3Q89 - chain A; structure by X-ray diffraction, 2.90 A resolution.

# Chain A
Protein: Nucleoside diphosphate kinase
From: Staphylococcus aureus subsp. aureus
Notes: EC 2.7.4.6
Reference sequence: Q5HFV4 (NDK_STAAC); residue numbers follow UniProt; this construct covers 1-149
Amino-acid sequence (157 residues; row label = number of the first residue in the row):
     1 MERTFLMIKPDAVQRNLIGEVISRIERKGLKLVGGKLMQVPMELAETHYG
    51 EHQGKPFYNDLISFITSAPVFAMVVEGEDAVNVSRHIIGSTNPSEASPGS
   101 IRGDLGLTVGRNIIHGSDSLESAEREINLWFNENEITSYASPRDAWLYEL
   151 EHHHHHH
Not modelled in the structure: 150-157
Sequence notes: expression tag (150-157)
UniProt features mapped onto this chain:
  - active site: His-115 (Pros-phosphohistidine intermediate)
  - binding site (ATP): Lys-9, Phe-57, Arg-85, Thr-91, Arg-102, Asn-112

# Summary
Curated annotation (UniProt) lists active-site residue His-115 and 6 ATP-binding residues.
Chain A is Nucleoside diphosphate kinase (Staphylococcus aureus subsp. aureus); the structure, Crystal
structure of Staphylococcus aureus nucleoside diphosphate kinase complexed with CDP, was determined by X-ray
diffraction (same publication as 3Q83, 3Q86, 3Q8U, 3Q8V and 3Q8Y).
